2VZV - chain A; structure by X-ray diffraction, 2.70 A resolution.

# Chain A
Protein: Exo-beta-D-glucosaminidase
Source organism: Amycolatopsis orientalis
UniProt: Q56F26 (Q56F26_AMYOR); numbering as in UniProt (aligned over 2-1032)
Sequence (1032 residues; each row starts with the number of its first residue):
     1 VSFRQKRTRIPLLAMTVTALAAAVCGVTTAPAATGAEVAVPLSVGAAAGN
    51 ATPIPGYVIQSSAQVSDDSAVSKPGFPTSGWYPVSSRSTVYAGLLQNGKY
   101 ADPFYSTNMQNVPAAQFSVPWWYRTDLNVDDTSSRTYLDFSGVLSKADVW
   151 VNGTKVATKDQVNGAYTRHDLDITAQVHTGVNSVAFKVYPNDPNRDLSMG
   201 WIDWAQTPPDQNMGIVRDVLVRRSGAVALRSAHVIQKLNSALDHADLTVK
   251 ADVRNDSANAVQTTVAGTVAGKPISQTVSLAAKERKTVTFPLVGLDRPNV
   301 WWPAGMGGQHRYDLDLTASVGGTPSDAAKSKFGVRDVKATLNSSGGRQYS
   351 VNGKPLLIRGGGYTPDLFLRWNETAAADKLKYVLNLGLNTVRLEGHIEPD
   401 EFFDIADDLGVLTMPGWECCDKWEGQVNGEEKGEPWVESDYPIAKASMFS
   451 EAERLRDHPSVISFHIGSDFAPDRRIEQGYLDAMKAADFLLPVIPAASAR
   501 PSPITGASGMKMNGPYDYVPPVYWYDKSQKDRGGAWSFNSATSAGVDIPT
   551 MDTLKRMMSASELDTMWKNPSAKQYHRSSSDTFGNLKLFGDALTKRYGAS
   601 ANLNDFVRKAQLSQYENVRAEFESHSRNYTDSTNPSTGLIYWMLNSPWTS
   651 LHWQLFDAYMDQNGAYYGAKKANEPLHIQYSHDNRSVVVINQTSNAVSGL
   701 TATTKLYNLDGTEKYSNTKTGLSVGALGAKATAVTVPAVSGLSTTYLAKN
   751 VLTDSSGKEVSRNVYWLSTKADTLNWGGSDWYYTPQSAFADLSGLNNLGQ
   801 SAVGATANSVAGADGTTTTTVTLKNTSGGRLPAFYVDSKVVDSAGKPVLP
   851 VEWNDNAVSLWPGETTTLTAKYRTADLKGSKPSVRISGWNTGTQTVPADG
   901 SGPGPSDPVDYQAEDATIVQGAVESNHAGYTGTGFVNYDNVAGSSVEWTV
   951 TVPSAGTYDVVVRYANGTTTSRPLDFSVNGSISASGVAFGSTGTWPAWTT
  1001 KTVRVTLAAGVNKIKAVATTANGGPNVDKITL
Not modelled in the structure: 1-41, 900-1032
Differences from the reference sequence: engineered mutation Ala-541 (Glu in Q56F26); conflict Asn-750 (Trp in Q56F26)
Cystine bridges: Cys-419/Cys-420
Residues lining bound ligands: 2-amino-2-deoxy-beta-D-glucopyranose (GCS): Ile-202, Asp-203, Trp-204, Glu-394, Cys-419, Cys-420, Glu-431, Ser-468, Asp-469, Met-512, Gly-514, Tyr-516, Phe-583, Trp-642, Trp-653, Trp-781
Swiss-Prot annotation at these positions:
  - active site: Asp-469 (Proton donor)

# In short
Bound to chain A: 2-amino-2-deoxy-beta-D-glucopyranose. From UniProt: active-site residue Asp-469.
Chain A is Exo-beta-D-glucosaminidase (Amycolatopsis orientalis); the structure, Substrate Complex of
Amycolatopsis orientalis exo-chitosanase CsxA E541A with chitosan, was determined by X-ray diffraction (same
publication as 2VZO, 2VZS, 2VZT and 2VZU).
